Entry 2BFX (X-ray diffraction, 1.80 A resolution); this record covers chains A and D.

== Chain A ==
Molecule: Aurora kinase B-A
Organism: Xenopus laevis
Notes: EC 2.7.11.1; fragment: catalytic domain, residues 78-361
UniProt: Q6DE08 (AUKBA_XENLA); residues 78-361 here = UniProt positions 78-361
Amino-acid sequence (284 residues; row label = number of the first residue in the row):
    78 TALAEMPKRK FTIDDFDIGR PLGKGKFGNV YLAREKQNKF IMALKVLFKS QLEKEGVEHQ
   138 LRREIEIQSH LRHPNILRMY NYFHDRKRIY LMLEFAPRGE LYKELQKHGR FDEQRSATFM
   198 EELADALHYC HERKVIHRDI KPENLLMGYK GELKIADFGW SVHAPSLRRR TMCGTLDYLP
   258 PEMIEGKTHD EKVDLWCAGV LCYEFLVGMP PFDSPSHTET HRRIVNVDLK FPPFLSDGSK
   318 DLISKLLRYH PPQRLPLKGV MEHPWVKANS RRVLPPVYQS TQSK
Disordered / not traced: 78-85, 357-361
Modified / non-standard residues: T248 (phosphothreonine; TPO)
Swiss-Prot annotation at these positions:
  - active site: D216 (Proton acceptor)
  - binding site (ATP): L99 to V107, K122

== Chain D ==
Molecule: Inner centromere protein A
Organism: Xenopus laevis
UniProt: O13024 (INCEA_XENLA); residues 798-840 here = UniProt positions 798-840
Amino-acid sequence (43 residues; row label = number of the first residue in the row):
   798 IPAWASGNLL TQAIRQQYYK PIDVDRMYGT IDSPKLEELF NKS
Swiss-Prot annotation at these positions:
  - mutagenesis: F837 (F837A: Disrupts interaction with aurkb-a)

== How chain A and chain D interact ==
Contacting residue pairs - 83 pairs, chain A then chain D:
  R86(A) with I828(D); D829(D), salt bridge
  K87(A) with I828(D); D829(D); P831(D)
  F88(A) with Y825(D), hydrophobic; I828(D), hydrophobic
  D94(A) with W801(D)
  I95(A) with P799(D); W801(D)
  G96(A) with I798(D); P799(D); W801(D); A802(D)
  R97(A) with A802(D), hydrogen bond (side chain-backbone); S803(D); L807(D)
  L109(A) with A802(D), hydrophobic; L807(D), hydrophobic
  A110(A) with W801(D)
  R111(A) with W801(D)
  E112(A) with Y825(D)
  N115(A) with M824(D); Y825(D)
  F117(A) with Q814(D); I819(D), hydrophobic; Y825(D)
  I118(A) with W801(D), hydrophobic; L807(D), hydrophobic; A810(D), hydrophobic; Q814(D), hydrogen bond (backbone-side chain)
  M119(A) with Y825(D)
  K126(A) with L836(D), hydrogen bond (side chain-backbone); F837(D); N838(D), hydrogen bond (side chain-backbone)
  L129(A) with F837(D), hydrophobic
  E135(A) with F837(D)
  L138(A) with F837(D), hydrophobic
  R139(A) with L833(D), hydrogen bond (side chain-backbone); E834(D), hydrogen bond (side chain-backbone); F837(D)
  I142(A) with L833(D), hydrophobic
  E143(A) with L833(D)
  R149(A) with D822(D), salt bridge
  R155(A) with V821(D); D822(D), salt bridge
  Y157(A) with V821(D), hydrophobic; Y825(D)
  N158(A) with Y825(D), hydrogen bond (side chain-backbone); I828(D), hydrogen bond (side chain-backbone); D829(D); S830(D), hydrogen bond
  Y159(A) with S830(D); P831(D); L833(D)
  F160(A) with P831(D)
  H161(A) with P831(D); E835(D); L836(D); N838(D); K839(D); S840(D)
  D162(A) with S840(D)
  R163(A) with S840(D), hydrogen bond (backbone-side chain)
  I166(A) with L836(D)
  M169(A) with Y825(D), hydrophobic
  F172(A) with I811(D), hydrophobic
  P174(A) with I811(D), hydrophobic
  Y226(A) with I811(D), hydrophobic; R812(D), hydrogen bond; Y815(D), hydrophobic; Y816(D), hydrophobic
  K227(A) with Y815(D), hydrogen bond; Y816(D)
  E229(A) with Y815(D)
  V350(A) with Y815(D)
  P352(A) with Y815(D)
  P353(A) with Y815(D); P818(D)
  V354(A) with P818(D)
  Y355(A) with P818(D); I819(D); D820(D)
Interface residues without a listed pair, chain A (47 interface residues in all): Q114, K116, E130, L351
Interface residues without a listed pair, chain D (32 interface residues in all): G826

== Summary ==
47 residues of chain A and 32 residues of chain D are in contact; the contacts include 12 hydrogen bonds and 3
salt bridges. Among the polar pairs are R86(A)-D829(D), R149(A)-D822(D) and R155(A)-D822(D).
Chain A is Aurora kinase B-A and chain D is Inner centromere protein A, both from Xenopus laevis; the
structure, Mechanism of Aurora-B activation by INCENP and inhibition by Hesperadin, was determined by X-ray
diffraction (same publication as 2BFY).
